Entry 6QS1 (X-ray diffraction, 1.80 A resolution); this record covers chains A and E.

# Chain A
Protein: Angiotensin-converting enzyme
Source organism: Homo sapiens
Notes: EC 3.2.1.-, 3.4.15.1
UniProtKB: P12821 (ACE_HUMAN); residues 1-628 here correspond to UniProt positions 30-657 (UniProt number = residue number + 29)
Chain sequence (629 residues; row label = number of the first residue in the row):
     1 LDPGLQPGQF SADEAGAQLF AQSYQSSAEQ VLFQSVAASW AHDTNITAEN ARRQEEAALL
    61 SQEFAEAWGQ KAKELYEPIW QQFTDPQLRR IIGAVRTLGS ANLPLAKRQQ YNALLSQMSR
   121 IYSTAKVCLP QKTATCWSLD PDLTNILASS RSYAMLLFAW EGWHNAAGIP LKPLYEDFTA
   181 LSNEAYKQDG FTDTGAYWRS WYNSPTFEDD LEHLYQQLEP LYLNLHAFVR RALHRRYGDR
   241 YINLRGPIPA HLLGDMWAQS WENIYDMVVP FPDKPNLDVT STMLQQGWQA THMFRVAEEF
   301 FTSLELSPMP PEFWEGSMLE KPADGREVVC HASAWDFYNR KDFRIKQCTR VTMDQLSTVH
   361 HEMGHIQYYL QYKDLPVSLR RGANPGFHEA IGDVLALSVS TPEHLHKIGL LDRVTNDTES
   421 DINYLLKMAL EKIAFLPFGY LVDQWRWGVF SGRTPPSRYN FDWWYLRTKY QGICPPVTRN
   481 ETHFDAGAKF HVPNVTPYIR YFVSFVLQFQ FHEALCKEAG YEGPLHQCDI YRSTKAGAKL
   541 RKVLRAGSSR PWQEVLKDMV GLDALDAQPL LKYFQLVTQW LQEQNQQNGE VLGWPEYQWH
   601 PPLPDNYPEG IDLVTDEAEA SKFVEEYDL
Unresolved in the structure: 130-133, 613-629
Differences from the reference sequence: engineered mutation Gln-9 (Asn38 in P12821), Gln-25 (Asn54 in P12821), Gln-82 (Asn111 in P12821), Gln-117 (Asn146 in P12821), Gln-131 (Asn160 in P12821), Gln-289 (Asn318 in P12821), Arg-545 (Gln574 in P12821), Leu-576 (Pro605 in P12821); expression tag (629)
Swiss-Prot annotation at these positions:
  - active site: Glu-362 (Proton acceptor 1), His-491 (Proton donor 1)
  - binding site (chloride): Tyr-202, Arg-500
  - binding site (Zn(2+)): His-361, His-365, Glu-389
  - site: Asn-494 (Not glycosylated)
  - glycosylation (N-linked (GlcNAc...) asparagine): Asn-45, Asn-416, Asn-480
Disulfide bonds: Cys-128/Cys-136, Cys-330/Cys-348, Cys-516/Cys-528
Covalent attachments: N-acetylglucosamine (NAG) linked to Asn-45; glycan linked to Asn-416, Asn-480
Bound ions: Mg2+: Glu-262, Asn-263, Asp-354; Zn2+: His-361, His-365, Glu-389 (shared with Ile-9(E) of chain E)
Ligand contacts:
  - boric acid (BO3), molecule 1: Glu-55, Ala-113, Ser-116, Gln-117
  - boric acid (BO3), molecule 2: Arg-199, Glu-208, Trp-447, Ser-451, Arg-453
  - boric acid (BO3), molecule 3: Arg-199, Ser-200, Ser-204, Pro-205, Thr-206, Phe-207, Glu-208
  - boric acid (BO3), molecule 4: Glu-513, Asp-566, Gln-568, Pro-569, Lys-572
  - decaethylene glycol (XPE; 3,6,9,12,15,18,21,24,27-nonaoxanonacosane-1,29-diol): Gln-286, Gly-287, Trp-288, His-292, Arg-295, Val-296, Glu-299, Ile-408

# Chain E
Protein: Bradykinin potentiating peptide b
Chain sequence (11 residues; numbered 1 to 11; the number before each row is that of its first residue):
     1 EGLPPRPKIP P
Modified positions: Glu-1 (pyroglutamic acid; PCA)
Bound ions: Zn2+: Ile-9 (shared with His-361(A), His-365(A), Glu-389(A) of chain A)

# How chain A and chain E interact
Pairs across the interface (58; chain A residue first):
  Leu-32(A) with Pro-4(E), hydrophobic
  Ser-35(A) with Pro-4(E)
  Ala-58(A) with Leu-3(E)
  Ser-61(A) with Gly-2(E), hydrogen bond (side chain-backbone); Leu-3(E); Pro-4(E)
  Gln-62(A) with Gly-2(E); Leu-3(E)
  Ala-65(A) with Gly-2(E)
  Thr-97(A) with Glu-1(E)
  Leu-98(A) with Glu-1(E); Gly-2(E), hydrogen bond (backbone-backbone)
  Gly-99(A) with Glu-1(E)
  Ser-100(A) with Gly-2(E)
  Leu-115(A) with Leu-3(E), hydrophobic
  Tyr-186(A) with Glu-1(E)
  Tyr-197(A) with Glu-1(E)
  Gln-259(A) with Pro-11(E), hydrogen bond (side chain-backbone)
  His-331(A) with Ile-9(E); Pro-10(E), hydrogen bond (side chain-backbone)
  Ala-332(A) with Ile-9(E); Pro-10(E)
  Ser-333(A) with Pro-7(E); Lys-8(E); Ile-9(E)
  Ala-334(A) with Pro-7(E); Lys-8(E), hydrogen bond (backbone-backbone)
  Trp-335(A) with Pro-7(E), hydrophobic
  Tyr-338(A) with Pro-5(E)
  Thr-358(A) with Pro-10(E)
  His-361(A) with Ile-9(E); Pro-10(E)
  Glu-362(A) with Lys-8(E); Ile-9(E); Pro-10(E)
  His-365(A) with Lys-8(E); Ile-9(E)
  Tyr-369(A) with Lys-8(E)
  Arg-381(A) with Pro-5(E); Lys-8(E)
  His-388(A) with Lys-8(E)
  Glu-389(A) with Lys-8(E); Ile-9(E)
  Phe-435(A) with Pro-11(E), hydrophobic
  Lys-489(A) with Pro-11(E), hydrogen bond (side chain-backbone)
  Phe-490(A) with Ile-9(E), hydrophobic
  His-491(A) with Ile-9(E); Pro-10(E), hydrogen bond (side chain-backbone); Pro-11(E)
  Asn-494(A) with Arg-6(E), hydrogen bond (backbone-side chain)
  Val-495(A) with Arg-6(E)
  Thr-496(A) with Arg-6(E); Ile-9(E)
  Tyr-498(A) with Pro-11(E), hydrogen bond (side chain-backbone)
  Arg-500(A) with Lys-8(E)
  Tyr-501(A) with Ile-9(E), hydrogen bond (side chain-backbone); Pro-10(E), hydrogen bond (side chain-backbone); Pro-11(E)
Other interface residues (no listed pair), chain A (44 interface residues in all): Val-36, Ala-101, Tyr-111, Asn-112, Pro-385, Phe-505

# Overview
The interface between chain A and chain E involves 44 residues on one side and 11 on the other, with 11
hydrogen bonds. Among the polar pairs are Ser-61(A)/Gly-2(E), Gln-259(A)/Pro-11(E) and His-331(A)/Pro-10(E).
Ligands of chain A: decaethylene glycol and 4 copies of boric acid.
Here chain A is Angiotensin-converting enzyme (Homo sapiens) and chain E is Bradykinin potentiating peptide b.
Entry 6QS1 (Crystal structure of human Angiotensin-1 converting enzyme N-domain in complex with BPPb) was
determined by X-ray diffraction.
